8PFJ - chains J and A of the 9 polymer chains in the assembly; structure by electron microscopy, 3.40 A resolution.

[Chain J]
Name: DNA-directed RNA polymerase subunit beta'
Source organism: Escherichia coli
Notes: EC 2.7.7.6
UniProtKB: P0A8T7 (RPOC_ECOLI); residue numbers follow UniProt; this construct covers 2-1407
Chain sequence (1416 residues; numbered 1 to 1416; the number before each row is that of its first residue):
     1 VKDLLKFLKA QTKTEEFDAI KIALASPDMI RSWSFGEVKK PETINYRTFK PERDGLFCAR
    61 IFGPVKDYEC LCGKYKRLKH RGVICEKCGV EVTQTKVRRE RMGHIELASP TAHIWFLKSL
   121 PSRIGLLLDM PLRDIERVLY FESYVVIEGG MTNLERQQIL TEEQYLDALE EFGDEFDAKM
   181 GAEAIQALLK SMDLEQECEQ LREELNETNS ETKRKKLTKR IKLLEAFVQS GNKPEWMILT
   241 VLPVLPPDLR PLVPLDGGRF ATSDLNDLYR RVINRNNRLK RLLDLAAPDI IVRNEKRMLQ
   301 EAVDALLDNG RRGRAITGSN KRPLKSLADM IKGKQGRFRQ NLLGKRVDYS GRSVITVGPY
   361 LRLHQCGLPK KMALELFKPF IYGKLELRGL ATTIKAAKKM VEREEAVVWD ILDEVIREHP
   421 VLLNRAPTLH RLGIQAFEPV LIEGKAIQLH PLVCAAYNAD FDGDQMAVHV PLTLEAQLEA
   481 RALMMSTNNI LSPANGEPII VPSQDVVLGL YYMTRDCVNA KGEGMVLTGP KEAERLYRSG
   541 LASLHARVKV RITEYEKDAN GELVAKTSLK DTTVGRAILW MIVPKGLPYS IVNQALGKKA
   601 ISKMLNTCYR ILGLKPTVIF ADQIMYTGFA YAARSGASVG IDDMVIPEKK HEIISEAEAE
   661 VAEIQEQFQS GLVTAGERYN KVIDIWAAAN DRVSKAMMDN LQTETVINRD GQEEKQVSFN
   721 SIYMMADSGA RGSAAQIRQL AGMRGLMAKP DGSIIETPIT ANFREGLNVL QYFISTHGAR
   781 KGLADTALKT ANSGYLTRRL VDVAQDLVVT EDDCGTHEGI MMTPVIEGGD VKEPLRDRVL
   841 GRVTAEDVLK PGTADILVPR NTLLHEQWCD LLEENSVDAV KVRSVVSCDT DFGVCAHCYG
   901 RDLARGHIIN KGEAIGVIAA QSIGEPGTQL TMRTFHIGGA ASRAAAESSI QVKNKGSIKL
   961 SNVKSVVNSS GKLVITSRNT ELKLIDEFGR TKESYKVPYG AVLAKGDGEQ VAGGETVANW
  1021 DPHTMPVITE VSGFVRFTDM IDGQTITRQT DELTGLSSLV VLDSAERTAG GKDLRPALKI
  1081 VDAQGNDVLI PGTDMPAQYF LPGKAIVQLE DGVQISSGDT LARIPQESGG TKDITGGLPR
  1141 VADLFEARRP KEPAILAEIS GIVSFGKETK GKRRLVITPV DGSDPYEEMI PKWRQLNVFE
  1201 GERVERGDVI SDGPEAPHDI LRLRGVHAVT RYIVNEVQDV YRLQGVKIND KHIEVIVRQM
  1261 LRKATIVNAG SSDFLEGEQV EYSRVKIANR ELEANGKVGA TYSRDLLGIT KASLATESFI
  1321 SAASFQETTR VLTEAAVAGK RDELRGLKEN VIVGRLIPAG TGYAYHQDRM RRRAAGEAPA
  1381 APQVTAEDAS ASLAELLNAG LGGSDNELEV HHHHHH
Unresolved in the structure: 1-14, 936-946, 1127-1133, 1376-1416
Sequence notes: expression tag (1, 1408-1416)
Metal / ion sites: Zn2+ site 1: Cys70, Cys72, Cys85, Cys88; Mg2+: Asp460, Asp462 (shared with 2 residues of chain R); Zn2+ site 2: Cys814, Cys888, Cys895, Cys898
UniProt features mapped onto this chain:
  - binding site (Zn(2+)): Cys70, Cys72, Cys85, Cys88, Cys814, Cys888, Cys895, Cys898
  - binding site (Mg(2+)): Asp460, Asp462, Asp464
  - modified residue: Lys983 (N6-acetyllysine)
  - mutagenesis: Gln504 (Q504P: Resistant to antibiotics salinamide A and B), Asn690 (N690D: Resistant to antibiotics salinamide A and B), Met697 (M697V: Resistant to antibiotics salinamide A and B), Ala735 (A735T: Resistant to antibiotics salinamide A and B), Arg738 (R738C/H/P/S: Resistant to antibiotics salinamide A and B), Ala748 (A748E: Resistant to antibiotics salinamide A and B), Pro758 (P758S/T: Resistant to antibiotics salinamide A and B), Phe763 (F763C: Resistant to antibiotics salinamide A and B), Ser775 (S775A: Resistant to antibiotics salinamide A and B), Ala779 (A779T/V: Resistant to antibiotics salinamide A and B), Arg780 (R780C: Resistant to antibiotics salinamide A and B), Gly782 (G782A/C: Resistant to antibiotics salinamide A and B), 1 further mutagenesis entry in UniProt

[Chain A]
Molecule: non-template DNA
Sequence (40 nucleotides; numbered 1 to 40; the number before each row is that of its first residue):
     1 CACCACCACG CGGGCGGTAG CGTGCTTTTT TCGATCTTCC
Unresolved in the structure: 1-2

[Chain J / chain A interface]
Pairs across the interface - 20 pairs, chain J then chain A:
  Glu42(J) with DC11(A), phosphate contact
  Tyr46(J) with DA8(A), sugar contact; DC9(A), hydrogen bond to the phosphate
  Arg47(J) with DC9(A), salt bridge to the phosphate
  Arg133(J) with DT31(A), hydrogen bond to the phosphate; DC32(A), salt bridge to the phosphate
  Arg270(J) with DG12(A), hydrogen bond to the base; DG13(A), base contact
  Arg271(J) with DG13(A), hydrogen bond to the base
  Asn274(J) with DC11(A), sugar contact; DG12(A), hydrogen bond to the phosphate
  Arg275(J) with DG12(A), sugar contact
  Arg278(J) with DG12(A), phosphate contact
  Arg314(J) with DG14(A), hydrogen bond to the sugar
  Thr317(J) with DG14(A), sugar contact
  Arg1148(J) with DT27(A), hydrogen bond to the phosphate; DT28(A), salt bridge to the phosphate
  Lys1167(J) with DT38(A), salt bridge to the phosphate
  Thr1169(J) with DT37(A), hydrogen bond to the phosphate
  Lys1311(J) with DT29(A), phosphate contact
Also at the interface, not in a pair above, chain J (20 interface residues in all): Leu120, Pro121, Ser319, Lys1170, Gly1171
Also at the interface, not in a pair above, chain A (14 interface residues in all): DT30

[Overview]
20 residues of chain J and 14 residues of chain A are in contact, with 8 hydrogen bonds and 4 salt bridges.
Polar contacts include Arg270(J)-DG12(A), Arg271(J)-DG13(A) and Arg314(J)-DG14(A).
Here chain J is DNA-directed RNA polymerase subunit beta' (Escherichia coli) and chain A is non-template DNA.
Entry 8PFJ (fully recruited RfaH bound to E. coli transcription complex paused at ops site (not fully
complementary ...) was determined by electron microscopy, deposited together with 8PEN, 8PFG, 8PH9, 8PHK,
8PIB, 8PID, 8PIL and 8PIM.
